5UH5 - chains C and G of the 9 polymer chains in the assembly; structure by X-ray diffraction, 3.75 A resolution.

Chain C:
Name: DNA-directed RNA polymerase subunit beta
Organism: Mycobacterium tuberculosis (strain ATCC 25618 / H37Rv)
Notes: EC 2.7.7.6
UniProtKB: P9WGY9 (RPOB_MYCTU); numbering as in UniProt (aligned over 1-1178)
Amino-acid sequence (1178 residues; each row starts with the number of its first residue):
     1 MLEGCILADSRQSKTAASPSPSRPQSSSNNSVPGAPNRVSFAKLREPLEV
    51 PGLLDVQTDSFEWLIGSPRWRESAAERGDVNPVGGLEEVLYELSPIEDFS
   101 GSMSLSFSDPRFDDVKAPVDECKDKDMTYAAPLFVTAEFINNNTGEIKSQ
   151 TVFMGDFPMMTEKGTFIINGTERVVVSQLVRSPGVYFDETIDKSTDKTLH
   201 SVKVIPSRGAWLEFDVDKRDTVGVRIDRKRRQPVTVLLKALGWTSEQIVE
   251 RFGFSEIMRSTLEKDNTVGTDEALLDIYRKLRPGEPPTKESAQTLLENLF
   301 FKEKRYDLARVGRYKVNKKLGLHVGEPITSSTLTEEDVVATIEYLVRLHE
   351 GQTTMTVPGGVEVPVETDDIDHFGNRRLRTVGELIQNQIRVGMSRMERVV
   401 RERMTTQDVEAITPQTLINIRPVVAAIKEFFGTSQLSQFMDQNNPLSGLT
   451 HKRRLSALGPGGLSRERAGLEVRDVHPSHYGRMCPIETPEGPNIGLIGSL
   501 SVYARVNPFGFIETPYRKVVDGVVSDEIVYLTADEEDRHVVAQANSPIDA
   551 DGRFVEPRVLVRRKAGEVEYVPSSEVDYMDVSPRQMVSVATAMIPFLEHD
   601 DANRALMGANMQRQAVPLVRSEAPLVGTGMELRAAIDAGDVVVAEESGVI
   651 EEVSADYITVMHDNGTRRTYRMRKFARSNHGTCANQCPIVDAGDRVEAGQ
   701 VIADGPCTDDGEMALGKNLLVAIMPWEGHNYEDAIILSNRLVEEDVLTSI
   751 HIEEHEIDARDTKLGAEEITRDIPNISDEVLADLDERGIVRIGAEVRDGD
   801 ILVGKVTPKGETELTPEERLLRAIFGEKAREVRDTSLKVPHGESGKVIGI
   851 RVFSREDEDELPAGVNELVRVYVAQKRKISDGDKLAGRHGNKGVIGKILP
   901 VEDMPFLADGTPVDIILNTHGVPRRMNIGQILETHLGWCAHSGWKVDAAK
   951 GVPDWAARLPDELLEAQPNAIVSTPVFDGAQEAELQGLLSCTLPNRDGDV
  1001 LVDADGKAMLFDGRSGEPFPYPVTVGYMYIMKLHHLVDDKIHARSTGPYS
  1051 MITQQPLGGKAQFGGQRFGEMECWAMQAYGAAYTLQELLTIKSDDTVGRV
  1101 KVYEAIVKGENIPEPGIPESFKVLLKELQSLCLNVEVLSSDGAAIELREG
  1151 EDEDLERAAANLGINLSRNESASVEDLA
Disordered / not traced: 1-27, 1154-1178
Curated features (UniProtKB/Swiss-Prot):
  - natural variant: Val423 (V423A: In strain: vr1), Leu436 (L436P: In strain: vr2), Ser437 (S437T: In strain: vr3), Gln438 to Asp441 (sequence variant, change not given here; In strain: RJ49), Gln438 (Q438L: In strain: vr4), Phe439 (F439V: In strain: RJ37), Met440 to Asn443 (deletion: In strain: RJ55), Asp441 (D441V: In strain: vr3), Leu449 to Lys452 (sequence variant, change not given here; In strain: RJ48), His451 (H451D: In strain: vr5; H451L: In strain: SP28; H451N: In strain: vr6; H451P: In strain: vr8; H451Q: In strain: vr1; H451R: In strain: vr7), Ser456 (S456L: In strain: vr11 and RJ37; S456Q: In strain: vr9; S456W: In strain: vr10), Leu458 (L458P: In strain: vr12 and SP22)
  - mutagenesis: Glu138 (E138R: Weakens interaction with TRCF and CarD), Ile147 (I147A: Weakens interaction with TRCF and CarD), Lys148 (K148A: Does not affect association with TRCF, but weakens interaction with CarD), Ser149 (S149A: Does not affect association with TRCF, but weakens interaction with CarD)

Chain G:
Molecule: 16-nt DNA strand
Sequence (16 nucleotides; each row starts with the number of its first residue):
     5 CATCCGTGAGTCCAGG

How chain C and chain G interact:
Residue-residue contacts (13):
  Arg173(C) - DG20(G)  hydrogen bond to the phosphate
  Arg225(C) - DC8(G)  salt bridge to the phosphate
  Arg230(C) - DC8(G)  salt bridge to the phosphate
  Phe439(C) - DG20(G)  phosphate contact
  Glu466(C) - DA13(G)  base contact
  Gly1059(C) - DA18(G)  phosphate contact
  Lys1060(C) - DA18(G)  hydrogen bond to the phosphate
  Gln1066(C) - DC17(G)  phosphate contact
  Arg1067(C) - DC16(G)  salt bridge to the phosphate
  Arg1067(C) - DC17(G)  hydrogen bond to the phosphate
  Gly1069(C) - DC16(G)  phosphate contact
  Met1071(C) - DG14(G)  sugar contact
  Met1071(C) - DT15(G)  sugar contact
Other interface residues (no listed pair), chain C (16 interface residues in all): Ser194, Lys218, Asn679, Ala1061, Glu1072
Other interface residues (no listed pair), chain G (11 interface residues in all): DA6, DT7, DG19

Summary:
The interface between chain C and chain G involves 16 residues on one side and 11 on the other, with 3
hydrogen bonds and 3 salt bridges. Among the polar pairs are Arg173(C)-DG20(G), Lys1060(C)-DA18(G) and
Arg1067(C)-DC17(G). From UniProt: 4 mutagenesis sites on chain C.
Here chain C is DNA-directed RNA polymerase subunit beta (Mycobacterium tuberculosis (strain ATCC 25618 /
H37Rv)) and chain G is a 16-nt DNA strand. Entry 5UH5 (Crystal structure of Mycobacterium tuberculosis
transcription initiation complex containing 3 nt of RNA) was determined by X-ray diffraction (same publication
as 5UH6, 5UH8, 5UH9, 5UHA, 5UHB, 5UHC and 4 further entries).
